Entry 6CAQ (X-ray diffraction, 3.40 A resolution); this record covers chains A and O of the 23 polymer chains in the assembly.

[Chain A]
Molecule: 16S Ribosomal RNA rRNA
Source organism: Thermus thermophilus (strain HB8 / ATCC 27634 / DSM 579)
Sequence (1522 nucleotides; numbered 0 to 1544 plus 19 insertion-coded residues; 42 numbers in that range are skipped by the numbering (no residue carries them; nothing is unmodelled there); the number before each row is that of its first residue; a row labelled like 190A-190L holds insertion residues (190A, then the next letters in order); numbering starts at 0):
     0 UUUGUUGGAG AGUCUGAUCC UGGCUCAGGG UGAACGCUGG CGGCGUGCCU AAGACAUGCA
    60 AGUCGUGCGG G
    73 CCGCGGGGUU UU
    88 ACUCCG
    95 UGGUC
   101 AGCGGCGGAC GGGUGAGUAA CGCGUGGGU
  129A G
   130 ACCUACCCGG AAGAGGGGGA CAACCCGGGG AAACUCGGGC UAAUCCCCCA UGUGGACCCG
   190 C
190A-190L CCCUUGGGGUGU
   191 GUCCAAAGGG CUUU
   216 GCCCGCUUCC GGAUGGGCCC GCGUCCCAUC AGCUAGUUGG UGGGGUAAUG GCCCACCAAG
   276 GCGACGACGG GUAGCCGGUC UGAGAGGAUG GCCGGCCACA GGGGCACUGA GACACGGGCC
   336 CCACUCCUAC GGGAGGCAGC AGUUAGGAAU CUUCCGCAAU GGGCGCAAGC CUGACGGAGC
   396 GACGCCGCUU GGAGGAAGAA GCCCUUCGGG GUGUAAACUC CUGAA
   442 CCCGGGACGA AACCCCCGAC GA
   474 GGGGACUGAC GGUACCGGG
   494 GUAAUAGCGC CGGCCAACUC CGUGCCAGCA GCCXCGGUAA UACGGAGGGC GCGAGCGUUA
   554 CCCGGAUUCA CUGGGCGUAA AGGGCGUGUA GGCGGCCUGG GGCGUCCCAU GUGAAAGACC
   614 ACGGCUCAAC CGUGGGGGAG CGUGGGAUAC GCUCAGGCUA GACGGUGGGA GAGGGUGGUG
   674 GAAUUCCCGG AGUAGCGGUG AAAUGCGCAG AUACCGGGAG GAACGCCGAU GGCGAAGGCA
   734 GCCACCUGGU CCACCCGUGA CGCUGAGGCG CGAAAGCGUG GGGAGCAAAC CGGAUUAGAU
   794 ACCCGGGUAG UCCACGCCCU AAACGAUGCG CGCUAGGUCU CUGGGUCU
   848 CCUGGGGGCC GAAGCUAACG CGUUAAGCGC GCCGCCUGGG GAGUACGGCC GCAAGGCUGA
   908 AACUCAAAGG AAUUGACGGG GGCCCGCACA AGCGGUGGAG CAUGUGGUUU AAUUCGAAGX
   968 AACGCGAAGA ACCUUACCAG GCCUUGACAU GCUAGG
 1003A G
  1004 AACCCGGGUG AAAGCCUGGG GUGCCCC
1030A-1030D GCGA
  1031 GGGGAGCCCU AGCACAGGUG CUGCAUGGCC GUCGUCAGCU CGUGCCGUGA GGUGUUGGGU
  1091 UAAGUCCCGC AACGAGCGCA ACCCCCGCCG UUAGUUGCCA GCGGUUCGGC CGGGCACUCU
  1151 AACGGGACUG CCCGCGAAA
  1171 GCGGGAGGAA GGAGGGGACG ACGUCUGGUC AGCAUGGCCC UUACGGCCUG GGCGACACAC
  1231 GUGCUACAAU GCCCACUACA AAGCGAUGCC ACCCGGCAAC GGGGAGCUAA UCGCAAAAAG
  1291 GUGGGCCCAG UUCGGAUUGG GGUCUGCAAC CCGACCCCAU GAAGCCGGAA UCGCUAGUAA
  1351 UCGCGGAUCA G
 1361A C
  1362 CAUGCCGCGG UGAAUACGUU CCCGGGCCUU GUACACACXG CCXGUXACGC CAUGGGAGCG
  1422 GGCUCUACCC GAAGUCGCCG GG
  1446 AGCCUACGGG
  1459 CAGGCGCCGA GGGUAGGGCC CGUGACUGGG GCGAAGUCGU AACAAGGUAG CUGUACCGGA
  1519 AGGUGCGGCU GGAUCACCUC CUUUCU
Unresolved in the structure: 0-4, 1534-1538
Sequence notes: conflict C13 (U131313 in 55771382)
Modified residues: PSU (pseudouridine-5'-monophosphate) at position 516, G7M (N7-methyl-guanosine-5'-monophosphate) at position 527, M2G (N2-dimethylguanosine-5'-monophosphate) at position 966, 5MC (5-methylcytidine-5'-monophosphate) at position 967, 2MG (2N-methylguanosine-5'-monophosphate) at position 1207, 5MC (5-methylcytidine-5'-monophosphate) at position 1400, 4OC (4n,o2'-methylcytidine-5'-monophosphate) at position 1402, 5MC (5-methylcytidine-5'-monophosphate) at position 1404, 5MC (5-methylcytidine-5'-monophosphate) at position 1407, UR3 (3-methyluridine-5'-monophoshate) at position 1498, MA6 (6N-dimethyladenosine-5'-monophoshate) at position 1518, MA6 (6N-dimethyladenosine-5'-monophoshate) at position 1519, PSU (pseudouridine-5'-monophosphate) at position 1540, PSU (pseudouridine-5'-monophosphate) at position 1541
Metal / ion sites: Mg2+ site 1 near U5 (its only coordinating residue here); Mg2+ site 2: C13, G7M_527; Mg2+ site 3 near U14 (its only coordinating residue here); Mg2+ site 4 near G22 (its only coordinating residue here); Mg2+ site 5 near G38 (its only coordinating residue here); Mg2+ site 6: C48, G115; Mg2+ site 7: A59, U387; Mg2+ site 8: G61, U62; Mg2+ site 9: U83, C1543; Mg2+ site 10 near U98 (its only coordinating residue here); Mg2+ site 11 near G107 (its only coordinating residue here); Mg2+ site 12 near G111 (its only coordinating residue here); 111 more Mg2+ sites not listed
Ligand contacts: EUS (N-[(1R,2S,3S,4R,5S)-5-amino-4-{[(2S,3R)-3-amino-6-(aminomethyl)-3,4-dihydro-2H-pyran-2-yl]oxy}-2-{[3-deoxy-4-C-methyl-3-(methylamino)-beta-L-arabinopyranosyl]oxy}-3-hydroxycyclohexyl]methanesulfonamide): 5MC_1404, G1405, U1406, 5MC_1407, A1408, C1409, G1491, A1492, A1493, G1494, U1495, C1496, G1497

[Chain O]
Protein: 30S ribosomal protein S15
Source organism: Thermus thermophilus (strain HB8 / ATCC 27634 / DSM 579)
UniProtKB: Q5SJ76 (RS15_THET8); residue numbers follow UniProt; this construct covers 2-88
Amino-acid sequence (87 residues; numbered 2 to 88; the number before each row is that of its first residue):
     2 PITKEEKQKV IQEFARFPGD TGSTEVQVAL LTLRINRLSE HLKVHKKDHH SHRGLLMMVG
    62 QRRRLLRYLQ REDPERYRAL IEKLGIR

[How chain A and chain O interact]
Residue-residue contacts (72):
  G579(A) with Arg54(O), hydrogen bond to the sugar
  U580(A) with Arg54(O), salt bridge to the phosphate; Leu57(O), sugar contact; Met58(O), sugar contact
  G581(A) with Gly61(O), phosphate contact; Arg64(O), hydrogen bond to the phosphate
  U582(A) with Arg64(O), salt bridge to the phosphate; Arg68(O), salt bridge to the phosphate
  A583(A) with Arg68(O), salt bridge to the phosphate
  C656(A) with Gln28(O), hydrogen bond to the sugar; Gln62(O), sugar contact
  G657(A) with Thr22(O), hydrogen bond to the sugar; Gln28(O), sugar contact; Leu31(O), phosphate contact
  G658(A) with Lys8(O), salt bridge to the phosphate; Ile12(O), phosphate contact; Thr22(O), sugar contact; Leu31(O), sugar contact
  U659(A) with Lys8(O), salt bridge to the phosphate; Gln9(O), phosphate contact
  G660(A) with Lys5(O), phosphate contact
  G666(A) with His51(O), sugar contact; Ser52(O), hydrogen bond to the base
  G667(A) with His42(O), base contact; Asp49(O), hydrogen bond to the sugar; His50(O), sugar contact; His51(O), hydrogen bond to the sugar; Ser52(O), base contact
  G668(A) with His46(O), hydrogen bond to the sugar; Lys48(O), sugar contact; Asp49(O), sugar contact
  U669(A) with His46(O), sugar contact; Lys48(O), salt bridge to the phosphate
  A728(A) with His51(O), base contact; Arg54(O), salt bridge to the phosphate
  A729(A) with His51(O), hydrogen bond to the base
  G730(A) with His51(O), hydrogen bond to the base
  C739(A) with Pro2(O), phosphate contact; His42(O), hydrogen bond to the sugar
  U740(A) with Pro2(O), phosphate contact; His42(O), hydrogen bond to the sugar; Ser52(O), hydrogen bond to the sugar
  G741(A) with Arg35(O), salt bridge to the phosphate; Leu39(O), sugar contact; His51(O), sugar contact; Ser52(O), sugar contact; Gly55(O), sugar contact
  G742(A) with Arg35(O), salt bridge to the phosphate; Met58(O), sugar contact
  C749(A) with Thr22(O), base contact
  G750(A) with Phe18(O), phosphate contact; Asp21(O), hydrogen bond to the sugar; Thr22(O), hydrogen bond to the sugar; Gly23(O), hydrogen bond to the sugar; Ser24(O), sugar contact; Gln28(O), base contact
  U751(A) with Phe18(O), phosphate contact; Gly23(O), sugar contact; Ser24(O), sugar contact; Thr25(O), sugar contact
  G752(A) with Tyr69(O), sugar contact
  A753(A) with Tyr69(O), hydrogen bond to the phosphate
  C754(A) with Arg65(O), sugar contact; Leu66(O), sugar contact; Tyr69(O), sugar contact; Arg72(O), salt bridge to the phosphate
  G755(A) with Arg65(O), salt bridge to the phosphate
  C756(A) with Arg65(O), salt bridge to the phosphate
  G763(A) with His53(O), sugar contact
  C764(A) with His50(O), phosphate contact
  A807(A) with Lys48(O), salt bridge to the phosphate
  C808(A) with Lys48(O), salt bridge to the phosphate
Other interface residues (no listed pair), chain A (35 interface residues in all): G727, G765
Other interface residues (no listed pair), chain O (38 interface residues in all): Gly20, Met59, Glu73

[Summary]
35 residues of chain A and 38 residues of chain O are in contact; the contacts include 17 hydrogen bonds and
15 salt bridges. Polar contacts include G666(A)-Ser52(O), A729(A)-His51(O) and G730(A)-His51(O). Chain A binds
compound EUS.
Chain A is 16S Ribosomal RNA rRNA and chain O is 30S ribosomal protein S15, both from Thermus thermophilus
(strain HB8 / ATCC 27634 / DSM 579); the structure, Crystal Structure of 30S ribosomal subunit from Thermus
thermophilus, was determined by X-ray diffraction.
